PDB entry 2XLB | X-ray diffraction, 1.90 A resolution | chains K and L of the 6 polymer chains in the assembly

# Chain K (and L)
Protein: Acetyl xylan esterase
Source organism: Bacillus pumilus
Notes: EC 3.1.1.72; chain L of this document is another copy of the same molecule, construct and numbering; everything in this record applies to it too
UniProt: Q9K5F2 (Q9K5F2_BACPU); residue numbers follow UniProt; this construct covers 1-320
Sequence (320 residues; each row starts with the number of its first residue):
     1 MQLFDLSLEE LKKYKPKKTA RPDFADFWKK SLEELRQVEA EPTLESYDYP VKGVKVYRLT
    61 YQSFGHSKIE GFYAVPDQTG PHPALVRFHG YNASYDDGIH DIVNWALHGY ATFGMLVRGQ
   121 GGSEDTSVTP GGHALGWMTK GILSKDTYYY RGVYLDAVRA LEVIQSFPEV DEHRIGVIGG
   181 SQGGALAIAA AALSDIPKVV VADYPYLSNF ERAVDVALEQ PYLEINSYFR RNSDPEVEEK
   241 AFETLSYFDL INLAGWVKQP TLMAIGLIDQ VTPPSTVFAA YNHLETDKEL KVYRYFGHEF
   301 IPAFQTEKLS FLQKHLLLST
Unresolved in the structure: 318-320
Sequence notes: conflict D97 (Gly in Q9K5F2), E236 (Lys in Q9K5F2), Q270 (Lys in Q9K5F2), E289 (Asp in Q9K5F2)
Reported in the primary citation:
  - catalytic residues: S181, D269, H298

# Interface between chain K and chain L
Residue-residue contacts - 35 pairs, chain K then chain L:
  Y49(K) - L309(L)
  P50(K) - T306(L)
  P50(K) - L309(L)  hydrophobic
  P50(K) - S310(L)
  P50(K) - Q313(L)
  V51(K) - H108(L)
  V51(K) - Q313(L)
  K52(K) - Q313(L)
  Y95(K) - P302(L)  hydrophobic
  D96(K) - P302(L)
  D96(K) - A303(L)
  H100(K) - P302(L)  hydrogen bond (side chain-backbone)
  H100(K) - Q305(L)
  H100(K) - T306(L)
  N104(K) - N104(L)
  N104(K) - H108(L)  hydrogen bond
  L107(K) - L107(L)
  L107(K) - H108(L)
  H108(K) - V51(L)
  H108(K) - N104(L)  hydrogen bond
  H108(K) - L107(L)
  P302(K) - Y95(L)  hydrophobic
  P302(K) - D96(L)
  P302(K) - H100(L)  hydrogen bond (backbone-side chain)
  A303(K) - D96(L)
  Q305(K) - H100(L)
  T306(K) - Y49(L)
  T306(K) - P50(L)
  T306(K) - H100(L)
  L309(K) - Y49(L)
  L309(K) - P50(L)  hydrophobic
  S310(K) - P50(L)
  Q313(K) - P50(L)
  Q313(K) - V51(L)
  Q313(K) - K52(L)
Also at the interface, not in a pair above, chain K (19 interface residues in all): V103, F300
Also at the interface, not in a pair above, chain L (19 interface residues in all): V103, F300

# In short
The chain K/chain L interface involves 19 residues from each chain; the contacts include 4 hydrogen bonds.
Polar pairs include H100(K)-P302(L) and N104(K)-H108(L). The paper reports catalytic residues S181(K), D269(K)
and H298(K).
Both chains are Acetyl xylan esterase (Bacillus pumilus). Entry 2XLB (Acetyl xylan esterase from Bacillus
pumilus without ligands) was determined by X-ray diffraction together with 2XLC from the same study.
